4IQJ - chains L and D of the 16 polymer chains in the assembly; structure by X-ray diffraction, 3.20 A resolution.

# Chain L
Molecule: 28-nt DNA strand
Sequence (28 nucleotides; row label = number of the first residue in the row):
     1 TTTTTTTGTG GCACTGGCCG TCGTTTCG
Unresolved in the structure: 1-4

# Chain D
Molecule: DNA polymerase III subunit alpha
Organism: Thermus aquaticus
Notes: EC 2.7.7.7; fragment: DNA polymerase III subunit alpha
UniProt: Q9XDH5 (DPO3A_THEAQ); residue numbers follow UniProt; this construct covers 1-1220
Chain sequence (1220 residues; numbered 1 to 1220; the number before each row is that of its first residue):
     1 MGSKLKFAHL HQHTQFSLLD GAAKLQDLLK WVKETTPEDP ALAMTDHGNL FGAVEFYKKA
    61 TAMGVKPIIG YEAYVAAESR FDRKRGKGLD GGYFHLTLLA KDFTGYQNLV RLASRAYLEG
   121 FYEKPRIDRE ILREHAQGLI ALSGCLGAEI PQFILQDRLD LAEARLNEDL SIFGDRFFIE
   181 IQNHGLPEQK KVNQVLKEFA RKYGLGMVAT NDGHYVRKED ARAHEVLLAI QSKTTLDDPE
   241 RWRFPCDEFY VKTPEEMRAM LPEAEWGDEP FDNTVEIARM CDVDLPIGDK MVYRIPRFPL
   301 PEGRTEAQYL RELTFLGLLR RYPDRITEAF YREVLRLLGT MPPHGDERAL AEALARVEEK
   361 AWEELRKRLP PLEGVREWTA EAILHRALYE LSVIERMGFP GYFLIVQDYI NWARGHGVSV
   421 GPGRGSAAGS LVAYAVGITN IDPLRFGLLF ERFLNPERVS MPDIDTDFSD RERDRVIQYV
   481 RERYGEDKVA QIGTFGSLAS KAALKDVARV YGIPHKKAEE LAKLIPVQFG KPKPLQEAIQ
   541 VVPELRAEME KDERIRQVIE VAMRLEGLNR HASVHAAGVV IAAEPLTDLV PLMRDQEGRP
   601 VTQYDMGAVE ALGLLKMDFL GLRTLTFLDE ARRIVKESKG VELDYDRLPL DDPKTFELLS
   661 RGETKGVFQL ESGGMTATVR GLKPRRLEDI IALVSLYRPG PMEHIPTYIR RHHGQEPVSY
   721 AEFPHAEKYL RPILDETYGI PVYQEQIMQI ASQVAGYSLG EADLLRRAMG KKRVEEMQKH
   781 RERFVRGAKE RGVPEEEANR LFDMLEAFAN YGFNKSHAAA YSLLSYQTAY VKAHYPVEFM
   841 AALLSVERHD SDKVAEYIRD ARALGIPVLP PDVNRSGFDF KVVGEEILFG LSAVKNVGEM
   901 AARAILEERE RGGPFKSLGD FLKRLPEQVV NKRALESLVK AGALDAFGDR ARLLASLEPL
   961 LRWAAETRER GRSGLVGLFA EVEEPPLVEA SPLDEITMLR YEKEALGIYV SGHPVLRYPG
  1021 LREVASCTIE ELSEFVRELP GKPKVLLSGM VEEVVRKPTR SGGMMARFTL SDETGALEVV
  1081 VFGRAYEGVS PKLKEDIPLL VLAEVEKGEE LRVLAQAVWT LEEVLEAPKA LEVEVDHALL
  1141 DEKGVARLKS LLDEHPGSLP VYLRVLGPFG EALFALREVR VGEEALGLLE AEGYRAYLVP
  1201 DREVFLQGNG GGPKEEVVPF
Unresolved in the structure: 1-4, 84-91, 339-345, 369-376, 1061-1063, 1107-1111
Bound ions: Zn2+ site 1: His11, Glu72, Asp212; Zn2+ site 2: Asp20, His47, His214; Zn2+ site 3: Glu72, His95, Cys145; Mg2+: Asp463, Asp465, Asp618

# How chain L and chain D interact
Contacting residue pairs (13; chain L residue first):
  DT5(L) - Lys501(D)  salt bridge to the phosphate
  DT5(L) - Glu519(D)  phosphate contact
  DT5(L) - Lys523(D)  phosphate contact
  DT7(L) - Arg1067(D)  salt bridge to the phosphate
  DT7(L) - Glu1078(D)  phosphate contact
  DG8(L) - Asp852(D)  phosphate contact
  DG8(L) - Glu1078(D)  phosphate contact
  DT9(L) - Asp850(D)  phosphate contact
  DT9(L) - Asp852(D)  phosphate contact
  DG10(L) - His849(D)  phosphate contact
  DG10(L) - Asp850(D)  hydrogen bond to the phosphate
  DC19(L) - Glu927(D)  phosphate contact
  DG20(L) - Gln928(D)  hydrogen bond to the phosphate
Interface residues without a listed pair, chain L (9 interface residues in all): DT6, DG11

# Overview
9 residues of chain L face 10 of chain D across their interface, with 2 hydrogen bonds and 2 salt bridges.
Among the polar pairs are DG10(L)-Asp850(D), DG20(L)-Gln928(D) and DT5(L)-Lys501(D). The Zn2+ site 1 is built
by His11(D), Glu72(D) and Asp212(D).
Here chain L is a 28-nt DNA strand and chain D is DNA polymerase III subunit alpha (Thermus aquaticus). Entry
4IQJ (Structure of PolIIIalpha-Tauc-DNA complex suggests an atomic model of the replisome) was determined by
X-ray diffraction.
